Entry 4R9R (X-ray diffraction, 2.90 A resolution); this record covers chains C and G of the 4 polymer chains in the assembly.

[Chain C (and G)]
Protein: Enoyl-[acyl-carrier-protein] reductase [NADH]
Organism: Mycobacterium tuberculosis H37Rv
Notes: EC 1.3.1.9; chain G of this document is another copy of the same molecule, construct and numbering; everything in this record applies to it too
Reference sequence: I6Y6N7 (I6Y6N7_MYCTU); residue numbers follow UniProt; this construct covers 1-269
Chain sequence (272 residues; each row starts with the number of its first residue; numbers below 1 keep their minus sign (Gly-2 is residue -2)):
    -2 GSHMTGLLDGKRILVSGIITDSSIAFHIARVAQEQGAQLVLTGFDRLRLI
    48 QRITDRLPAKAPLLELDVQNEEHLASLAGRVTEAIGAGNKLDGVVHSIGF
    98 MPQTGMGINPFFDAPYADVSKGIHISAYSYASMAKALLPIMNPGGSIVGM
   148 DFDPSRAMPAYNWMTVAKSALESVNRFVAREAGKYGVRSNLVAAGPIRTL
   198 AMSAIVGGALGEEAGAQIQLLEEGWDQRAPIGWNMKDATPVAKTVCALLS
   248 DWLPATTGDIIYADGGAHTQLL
Unresolved in the structure: -2 to 2
Construct notes: expression tag (-2 to 0)
Residues lining bound ligands:
  - NITD-564 (3KX; 6-(cyclohexylmethyl)-4-hydroxy-3-phenylpyridin-2(1H)-one): Gly96, Phe97, Phe149, Tyr158, Met161, Lys165, Pro193, Met199, Ile215, Leu218
  - NAD (nicotinamide-adenine-dinucleotide): Gly14, Ile15, Ile16, Ser20, Ile21, Phe41, Leu63, Asp64, Val65, Gln66, Ser94, Ile95, Gly96, Phe97, Ile122, Met147, Asp148, Phe149, Met161, Lys165, Ala191, Gly192, Pro193, Ile194, Thr196, Met199
Reported in the primary citation:
  - binding site for NITD-564: Phe149, Tyr158, Pro193, Met199, Ile215, Leu218
  - catalytic residues: Tyr158 (citing earlier work)

[Interface between chain C and chain G]
Pairs across the interface (64; chain C residue first):
  Phe108(C) - Phe174(G)  hydrophobic
  Phe108(C) - Glu178(G)
  Phe109(C) - Ala128(G)  hydrophobic
  Phe109(C) - Ala131(G)  hydrophobic
  Phe109(C) - Lys132(G)  hydrogen bond (backbone-side chain)
  Phe109(C) - Leu135(G)  hydrophobic
  Phe109(C) - Glu178(G)
  Asp110(C) - Lys132(G)  salt bridge
  Ala111(C) - Tyr125(G)  hydrogen bond (backbone-side chain)
  Pro112(C) - Tyr125(G)
  Tyr113(C) - Ser117(G)  hydrogen bond (side chain-backbone)
  Tyr113(C) - Ile120(G)
  Tyr113(C) - His121(G)
  Tyr113(C) - Tyr125(G)  hydrophobic
  Val116(C) - Tyr125(G)  hydrophobic
  Ser117(C) - Tyr113(G)  hydrogen bond (backbone-side chain)
  Ser117(C) - Ser117(G)  hydrogen bond
  Ile120(C) - Tyr113(G)
  His121(C) - Tyr113(G)  hydrogen bond (backbone-side chain)
  Tyr125(C) - Ala111(G)  hydrogen bond (side chain-backbone)
  Tyr125(C) - Pro112(G)
  Tyr125(C) - Tyr113(G)  hydrogen bond (side chain-backbone)
  Tyr125(C) - Val116(G)  hydrophobic
  Tyr125(C) - Trp160(G)  hydrophobic
  Ala128(C) - Phe108(G)  hydrophobic
  Ala128(C) - Phe109(G)
  Ala131(C) - Phe109(G)  hydrophobic
  Lys132(C) - Phe109(G)
  Lys132(C) - Asp110(G)  salt bridge
  Leu135(C) - Phe109(G)  hydrophobic
  Pro151(C) - Arg173(G)
  Ser152(C) - Arg173(G)  hydrogen bond (backbone-side chain)
  Ala154(C) - Arg173(G)
  Ala154(C) - Phe174(G)  hydrophobic
  Met155(C) - Phe174(G)
  Met155(C) - Arg177(G)
  Pro156(C) - Arg177(G)
  Asn159(C) - Phe174(G)
  Trp160(C) - Tyr125(G)  hydrophobic
  Trp160(C) - Val171(G)  hydrophobic
  Thr162(C) - Phe174(G)
  Val163(C) - Ala167(G)  hydrophobic
  Val163(C) - Ser170(G)
  Val163(C) - Val171(G)  hydrophobic
  Ser166(C) - Ser166(G)
  Ser166(C) - Ser170(G)
  Ala167(C) - Val163(G)  hydrophobic
  Ser170(C) - Thr162(G)
  Ser170(C) - Val163(G)
  Ser170(C) - Ser166(G)  hydrogen bond
  Val171(C) - Trp160(G)  hydrophobic
  Val171(C) - Val163(G)  hydrophobic
  Arg173(C) - Pro151(G)
  Arg173(C) - Ser152(G)  hydrogen bond (side chain-backbone)
  Arg173(C) - Arg153(G)
  Arg173(C) - Ala154(G)
  Phe174(C) - Phe108(G)  hydrophobic
  Phe174(C) - Met155(G)
  Phe174(C) - Asn159(G)
  Phe174(C) - Thr162(G)
  Arg177(C) - Met155(G)
  Arg177(C) - Pro156(G)
  Glu178(C) - Phe108(G)
  Glu178(C) - Phe109(G)
Other interface residues (no listed pair), chain C (35 interface residues in all): Lys118, Arg153, Val175
Other interface residues (no listed pair), chain G (35 interface residues in all): Lys118, Val175

[Summary]
The chain C/chain G interface involves 35 residues from each chain, with 11 hydrogen bonds and 2 salt bridges.
Polar contacts include Asp110(C)-Lys132(G), Phe109(C)-Lys132(G) and Ala111(C)-Tyr125(G). Ligands of chain C:
NAD and NITD-564. The paper reports the catalytic residue Tyr158(C); a binding site for NITD-564 at Phe149(C),
Tyr158(C) and Pro193(C) among others.
Chain C and chain G are both Enoyl-[acyl-carrier-protein] reductase [NADH] (Mycobacterium tuberculosis H37Rv);
the structure, Mycobacterium tuberculosis InhA bound to NITD-564, was determined by X-ray diffraction together
with 4R9S from the same study.
